6N35 - chains L and M of the 4 polymer chains in the assembly; structure by X-ray diffraction, 1.75 A resolution.

== Chain L ==
Name: Fab 2G12 light chain
Organism: Homo sapiens
UniProtKB: P0DOX7 (IGK_HUMAN); residues 109-213 carry their UniProt numbers (105 of 213 residues fall inside the UniProt entry; the rest is not from it)
Chain sequence (213 residues; numbered 1 to 213; the number before each row is that of its first residue):
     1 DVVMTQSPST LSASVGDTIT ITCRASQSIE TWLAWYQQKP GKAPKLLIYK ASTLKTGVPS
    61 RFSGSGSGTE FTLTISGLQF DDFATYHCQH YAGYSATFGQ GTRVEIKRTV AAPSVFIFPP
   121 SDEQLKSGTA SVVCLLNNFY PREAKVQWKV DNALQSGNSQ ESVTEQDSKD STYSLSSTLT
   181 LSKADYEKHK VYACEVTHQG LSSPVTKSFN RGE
Not modelled in the structure: 1, 213
Disulfide bonds: Cys23-Cys88, Cys134-Cys194
Small-molecule neighbours: benzoic acid (BEZ): Ser14, Lys107, Arg108, Thr109

== Chain M ==
Name: Fab 2G12 heavy chain
Organism: Homo sapiens
UniProtKB: P0DOX5 (IGG1_HUMAN); the construct has insertions or renumbered stretches relative to UniProt, so the offset changes along the chain: 114-127 = UniProt 120-133; 130-154 = UniProt 134-158; 162-169 = UniProt 161-168; 171-180 = UniProt 169-178; 3 more segments
Chain sequence (224 residues; each row starts with the number of its first residue; note: 14 numbers in that range are skipped by the numbering (no residue carries them; nothing is unmodelled there); a row labelled like 82A-82C holds insertion residues (82A, then the next letters in order)):
     1 EVQLVESGGG LVKAGGSLIL SCGVSNFRIS AHTMNWVRRV PGGGLEWVAS IS
   52A T
    53 SSTYRDYADA VKGRFTVSRD DLEDFVYLQM
82A-82C HKM
    83 RVEDTAIYYC ARKGSDRL
100A-100F SDNDPF
   101 DAWGPGTVVT VSPASTKGPS VFPLAPS
   130 SKSTSGGTAA LGCLVKDYFP EPVTV
   156 SW
   162 NSGALTSG
   171 VHTFPAVLQS
   182 SGLYSLSSVV TVPSSSLGT
   203 Q
   205 TYICNVNHKP SNTKVDKK
   225 VEPK
Not modelled in the structure: 130-135
Disulfide bonds: Cys22-Cys92, Cys142-Cys208
Small-molecule neighbours: alpha-D-mannopyranose (MAN): Ala31, His32, Thr33, Thr52A, Lys95, Gly96, Leu100, Ser100A, Asp100B, Asn100C, Asp100D

== Chain L / chain M interface ==
Pairs across the interface (35; chain L residue first):
  Phe116(L) with Ala139(M), hydrophobic
  Phe118(L) with Leu124(M); Ala125(M); Ala139(M)
  Ser121(L) with Phe122(M); Pro123(M)
  Glu123(L) with Phe122(M); Lys221(M), salt bridge
  Gln124(L) with Phe122(M); Lys145(M)
  Thr129(L) with Lys145(M)
  Ser131(L) with Leu143(M); Lys145(M), hydrogen bond
  Val133(L) with Leu124(M), hydrophobic
  Leu135(L) with Phe174(M), hydrophobic; Val190(M), hydrophobic
  Asn137(L) with His172(M), hydrogen bond; Thr192(M)
  Asn138(L) with His172(M), hydrogen bond
  Gln160(L) with Val177(M); Leu178(M), hydrogen bond (side chain-backbone); Gln179(M)
  Glu161(L) with Val177(M)
  Ser162(L) with Phe174(M); Pro175(M), hydrogen bond (side chain-backbone); Val177(M)
  Val163(L) with Pro175(M)
  Thr164(L) with Phe174(M)
  Asp167(L) with His172(M)
  Ser174(L) with His172(M), hydrogen bond; Phe174(M)
  Leu175(L) with Phe174(M)
  Ser176(L) with Phe174(M); Ser188(M), hydrogen bond
  Thr180(L) with Lys145(M)
Interface residues without a listed pair, chain L (23 interface residues in all): Pro119, Pro120
Interface residues without a listed pair, chain M (23 interface residues in all): Val121, Thr137, Ala138, Leu140, Thr173, Lys228

== Overview ==
The chain L/chain M interface involves 23 residues from each chain; the contacts include 7 hydrogen bonds and
1 salt bridge. Polar pairs include Glu123(L)-Lys221(M), Ser131(L)-Lys145(M) and Asn137(L)-His172(M). Chain L
binds benzoic acid. Chain M binds alpha-D-mannopyranose.
Here chain L is Fab 2G12 light chain and chain M is Fab 2G12 heavy chain, both from Homo sapiens. Entry 6N35
(Anti-HIV-1 Fab 2G12 + Man1-2 re-refinement) was determined by X-ray diffraction, deposited together with 6N2X
and 6N32.
